Entry 1EPP (X-ray diffraction, 1.90 A resolution); this record covers chain E.

== Chain E ==
Name: Endothiapepsin
Organism: Cryphonectria parasitica
Notes: EC 3.4.23.22
Reference sequence: P11838 (CARP_CRYPA); the construct lacks a stretch of the UniProt sequence and is renumbered around it, so the offset changes along the chain: -2 to 63 = UniProt 90-155; 64-80 = UniProt 157-173; 81-134 = UniProt 175-228; 135-159 = UniProt 230-254; 8 more segments
Amino-acid sequence (330 residues; each row starts with the number of its first residue; note: 9 numbers in that range are skipped by the numbering (no residue carries them; nothing is unmodelled there); a row labelled like 282A-282B holds insertion residues (282A, then the next letters in order); numbers below 1 keep their minus sign (Ser-2 is residue -2)):
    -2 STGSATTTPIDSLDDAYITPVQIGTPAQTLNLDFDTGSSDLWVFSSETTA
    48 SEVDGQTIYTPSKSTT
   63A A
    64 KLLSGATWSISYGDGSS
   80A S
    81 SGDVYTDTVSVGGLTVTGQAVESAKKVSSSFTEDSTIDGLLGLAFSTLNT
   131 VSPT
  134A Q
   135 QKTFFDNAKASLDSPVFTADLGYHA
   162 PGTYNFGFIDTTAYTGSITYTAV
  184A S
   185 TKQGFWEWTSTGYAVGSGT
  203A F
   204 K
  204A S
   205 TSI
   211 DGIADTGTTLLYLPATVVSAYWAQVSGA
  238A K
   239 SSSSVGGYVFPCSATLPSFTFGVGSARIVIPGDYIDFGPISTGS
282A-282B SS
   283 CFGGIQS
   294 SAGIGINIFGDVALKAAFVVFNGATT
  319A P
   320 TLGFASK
Swiss-Prot annotation at these positions:
  - active site: Asp32, Ser194
Disulfides: Cys250-Cys283
Small-molecule neighbours: PD-130 (1Z1; N-(dimethylsulfamoyl)-L-phenylalanyl-N-[(1S,2S)-2-hydroxy-4-{[(2S)-2-methylbutyl]amino}-1-(2-methylpropyl)-4-oxobutyl]-N~6~-(methylcarbamothioyl)-L-lysinamide): Ile7, Asp12, Ala13, Asp30, Asp32, Gly34, Ser35, Ile73, Ser74, Tyr75, Gly76, Asp77, Ser79, Phe111, Asp114, Ile117, Leu120, Leu128, Thr130, Phe189, Asp215, Gly217, Thr218, Thr219, Tyr222, Ile297, Ile301

== Summary ==
Ligands of chain E: PD-130. From UniProt: active-site residues Asp32 and Ser194.
Chain E is Endothiapepsin (Cryphonectria parasitica); the structure, Endothia aspartic proteinase
(endothiapepsin) complexed with pd-130,693 (mas phe lys+mtf sta mba), was determined by X-ray diffraction,
deposited together with 1EPQ.
